Entry 7B25 (X-ray diffraction, 2.34 A resolution); this record covers chains A and E of the 8 polymer chains in the assembly.

# Chain A
Molecule: DtxR family iron (Metal) dependent repressor
Organism: Saccharopolyspora erythraea (strain ATCC 11635 / DSM 40517 / JCM 4748 / NBRC 13426 / NCIMB 8594 / NRRL 2338)
Reference sequence: A0A2A9J1W2 (A0A2A9J1W2_SACEN); residues 1-231 here = UniProt positions 1-231
Chain sequence (233 residues; numbered -1 to 231; the number before each row is that of its first residue; numbers below 1 keep their minus sign (Gly-1 is residue -1)):
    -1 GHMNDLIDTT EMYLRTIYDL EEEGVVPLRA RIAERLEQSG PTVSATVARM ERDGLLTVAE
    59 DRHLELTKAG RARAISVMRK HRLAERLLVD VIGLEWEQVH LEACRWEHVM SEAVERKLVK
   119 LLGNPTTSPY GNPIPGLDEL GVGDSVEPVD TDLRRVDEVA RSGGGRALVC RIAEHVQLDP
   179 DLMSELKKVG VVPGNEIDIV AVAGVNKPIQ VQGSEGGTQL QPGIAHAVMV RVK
Not modelled in the structure: -1 to 2, 141-231
Sequence notes: expression tag (-1 to 0); engineered mutation Ala43 (Gln in A0A2A9J1W2)
Ion coordination: Co2+ site 1: Met10, Cys102, Glu105, His106; Co2+ site 2: His79, Glu83, His98 (shared with 2 residues of chain dd)

# Chain E
Molecule: consensus DNA-binding sequence
Sequence (29 nucleotides; each row starts with the number of its first residue):
     1 CGTACTTAGG TTAGCCTAAC CTAAGTACG

# Chain A / chain E interface
Residue-residue contacts - 12 pairs, chain A then chain E:
  Leu26(A) - DC5(E)  phosphate contact
  Arg27(A) - DC5(E)  salt bridge to the phosphate
  Arg27(A) - DT6(E)  salt bridge to the phosphate
  Ala28(A) - DA4(E)  phosphate contact
  Ala28(A) - DC5(E)  hydrogen bond to the phosphate
  Arg29(A) - DA4(E)  salt bridge to the phosphate
  Pro39(A) - DT6(E)  base contact
  Pro39(A) - DT7(E)  base contact
  Pro39(A) - DA8(E)  base contact
  Ser42(A) - DT6(E)  hydrogen bond to the phosphate
  Arg60(A) - DA4(E)  hydrogen bond to the phosphate
  Arg60(A) - DC5(E)  salt bridge to the phosphate
Interface residues without a listed pair, chain A (8 interface residues in all): Gly38

# Summary
8 residues of chain A and 5 residues of chain E are in contact; the contacts include 3 hydrogen bonds and 4
salt bridges. Polar pairs include Ala28(A)-DC5(E), Ser42(A)-DT6(E) and Arg60(A)-DA4(E). The Co2+ site 1 is
built by Met10(A), Cys102(A), Glu105(A) and His106(A).
Chain A is DtxR family iron (Metal) dependent repressor (Saccharopolyspora erythraea (strain ATCC 11635 / DSM
40517 / JCM 4748 / NBRC 13426 / NCIMB 8594 / NRRL 2338)) and chain E is consensus DNA-binding sequence; the
structure, DtxR-like iron-dependent regulator IdeR (Q43A variant) complexed with cobalt and its consensus
DNA-binding sequence, was determined by X-ray diffraction, deposited together with 7B1V, 7B1Y, 7B20, 7B23 and
7B24.
